PDB entry 4LTC | X-ray diffraction, 2.50 A resolution | chains A and B of the 28 polymer chains in the assembly

# Chain A
Molecule: Proteasome subunit alpha type-2
Source organism: Saccharomyces cerevisiae
Notes: EC 3.4.25.1
UniProt: P23639 (PSA2_YEAST); numbering as in UniProt (aligned over 1-250)
Chain sequence (250 residues; numbered 1 to 250; the number before each row is that of its first residue):
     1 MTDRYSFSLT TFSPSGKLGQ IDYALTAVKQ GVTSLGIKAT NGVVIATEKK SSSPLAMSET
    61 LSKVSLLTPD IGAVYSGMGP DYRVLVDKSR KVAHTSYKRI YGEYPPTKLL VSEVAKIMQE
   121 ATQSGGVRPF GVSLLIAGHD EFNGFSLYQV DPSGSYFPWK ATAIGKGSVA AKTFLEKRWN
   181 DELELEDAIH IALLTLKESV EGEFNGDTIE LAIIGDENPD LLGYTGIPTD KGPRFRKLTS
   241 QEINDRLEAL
Curated features (UniProtKB/Swiss-Prot):
  - cross-link: Lys108 (Glycyl lysine isopeptide (Lys-Gly) (interchain with G-Cter in ubiquitin))

# Chain B
Molecule: Proteasome subunit alpha type-3
Source organism: Saccharomyces cerevisiae
Notes: EC 3.4.25.1
UniProt: P23638 (PSA3_YEAST); residues 0-257 here correspond to UniProt positions 1-258 (UniProt number = residue number + 1)
Chain sequence (258 residues; each row starts with the number of its first residue; numbering starts at 0):
     0 MGSRRYDSRT TIFSPEGRLY QVEYALESIS HAGTAIGIMA SDGIVLAAER KVTSTLLEQD
    60 TSTEKLYKLN DKIAVAVAGL TADAEILINT ARIHAQNYLK TYNEDIPVEI LVRRLSDIKQ
   120 GYTQHGGLRP FGVSFIYAGY DDRYGYQLYT SNPSGNYTGW KAISVGANTS AAQTLLQMDY
   180 KDDMKVDDAI ELALKTLSKT TDSSALTYDR LEFATIRKGA NDGEVYQKIF KPQEIKDILV
   240 KTGITKKDED EEADEDMK
Disordered / not traced: 0, 245-257
Curated features (UniProtKB/Swiss-Prot):
  - cross-link (Glycyl lysine isopeptide (Lys-Gly)): Lys99 (interchain with G-Cter in ubiquitin), Lys198 (interchain with G-Cter in ubiquitin), Lys230 (interchain with G-Cter in ubiquitin)

# Interface between chain A and chain B
Pairs across the interface - 64 pairs, chain A then chain B:
  Arg4(A) - Ser2(B)
  Tyr5(A) - Ser2(B)
  Tyr5(A) - Tyr5(B)
  Ser6(A) - Gly125(B)
  Ser6(A) - Leu127(B)
  Phe7(A) - Ser2(B)
  Phe7(A) - Tyr5(B)
  Phe7(A) - Asp6(B)
  Phe7(A) - Gly126(B)
  Ser8(A) - Gly126(B)  hydrogen bond (backbone-backbone)
  Ser8(A) - Leu127(B)
  Ser8(A) - Arg128(B)  hydrogen bond (side chain-backbone)
  Thr10(A) - Arg128(B)
  Thr11(A) - Ser7(B)
  Thr11(A) - Thr9(B)
  Thr11(A) - Gln20(B)
  Phe12(A) - Gln20(B)
  Phe12(A) - Tyr23(B)
  Phe12(A) - Ala24(B)  hydrophobic
  Phe12(A) - Arg128(B)
  Phe12(A) - Pro129(B)
  Phe12(A) - Gly131(B)
  Ser13(A) - Tyr23(B)
  Pro14(A) - Tyr23(B)  hydrophobic
  Pro14(A) - Glu26(B)
  Ser15(A) - Glu26(B)
  Ser15(A) - His30(B)
  Gly16(A) - Tyr23(B)
  Gly16(A) - Ser27(B)  hydrogen bond (backbone-side chain)
  Leu18(A) - Arg128(B)
  Lys38(A) - Glu57(B)  salt bridge
  Ser112(A) - Glu84(B)
  Lys116(A) - Ile85(B)
  Gln119(A) - Ala81(B)
  Gln119(A) - Asp82(B)  hydrogen bond
  Gln119(A) - Ile85(B)
  Gln119(A) - Arg128(B)
  Thr122(A) - Arg128(B)  hydrogen bond (backbone-side chain)
  Gln123(A) - Tyr121(B)
  Gln123(A) - Leu127(B)
  Gln123(A) - Arg128(B)  hydrogen bond (side chain-backbone)
  Gln123(A) - Pro129(B)
  Gln123(A) - Phe130(B)
  Gly125(A) - Leu127(B)
  Tyr148(A) - Thr60(B)
  Ser153(A) - Ala81(B)
  Gly154(A) - Ala81(B)
  Ser155(A) - Ala81(B)
  Tyr156(A) - Glu84(B)  hydrogen bond
  Phe157(A) - Leu56(B)  hydrophobic
  Pro158(A) - Leu56(B)
  Pro158(A) - Glu57(B)  hydrogen bond (backbone-backbone)
  Pro158(A) - Thr60(B)
  Pro158(A) - Ser61(B)
  Trp159(A) - Ser53(B)
  Trp159(A) - Leu55(B)
  Trp159(A) - Leu56(B)
  Lys160(A) - Thr54(B)
  Lys160(A) - Leu55(B)  hydrogen bond (backbone-backbone)
  Lys160(A) - Glu57(B)
  Ala161(A) - Leu55(B)
  Glu176(A) - Ser53(B)
  Glu176(A) - Thr54(B)
  Glu176(A) - Leu55(B)
Other interface residues (no listed pair), chain A (35 interface residues in all): Leu9, Ser124, Lys172, Leu175
Other interface residues (no listed pair), chain B (32 interface residues in all): Leu79, Thr80

# In short
The interface between chain A and chain B involves 35 residues on one side and 32 on the other; the contacts
include 9 hydrogen bonds and 1 salt bridge. Polar contacts include Lys38(A)-Glu57(B), Ser8(A)-Arg128(B) and
Gly16(A)-Ser27(B).
Chain A is Proteasome subunit alpha type-2 and chain B is Proteasome subunit alpha type-3, both from
Saccharomyces cerevisiae; the structure, Crystal structure of yeast 20S proteasome in complex with enone
carmaphycin analogue 6, was determined by X-ray diffraction (same publication as 4HNP, 4HRC and 4HRD).
